Entry 7PE9 (electron microscopy, 3.70 A resolution); this record covers chains A and C of the 5 polymer chains in the assembly.

== Chain A ==
Molecule: Serine/threonine-protein kinase mTOR
Source organism: Homo sapiens
Notes: EC 2.7.11.1
Reference sequence: P42345 (MTOR_HUMAN); numbering as in UniProt; present here: 1-246, 259-2549
Amino-acid sequence (2571 residues; row label = number of the first residue in the row; note: 12 numbers in that range are skipped by the numbering (no residue carries them; nothing is unmodelled there); a row labelled like 246A-246Z holds insertion residues (246A, then the next letters in order)):
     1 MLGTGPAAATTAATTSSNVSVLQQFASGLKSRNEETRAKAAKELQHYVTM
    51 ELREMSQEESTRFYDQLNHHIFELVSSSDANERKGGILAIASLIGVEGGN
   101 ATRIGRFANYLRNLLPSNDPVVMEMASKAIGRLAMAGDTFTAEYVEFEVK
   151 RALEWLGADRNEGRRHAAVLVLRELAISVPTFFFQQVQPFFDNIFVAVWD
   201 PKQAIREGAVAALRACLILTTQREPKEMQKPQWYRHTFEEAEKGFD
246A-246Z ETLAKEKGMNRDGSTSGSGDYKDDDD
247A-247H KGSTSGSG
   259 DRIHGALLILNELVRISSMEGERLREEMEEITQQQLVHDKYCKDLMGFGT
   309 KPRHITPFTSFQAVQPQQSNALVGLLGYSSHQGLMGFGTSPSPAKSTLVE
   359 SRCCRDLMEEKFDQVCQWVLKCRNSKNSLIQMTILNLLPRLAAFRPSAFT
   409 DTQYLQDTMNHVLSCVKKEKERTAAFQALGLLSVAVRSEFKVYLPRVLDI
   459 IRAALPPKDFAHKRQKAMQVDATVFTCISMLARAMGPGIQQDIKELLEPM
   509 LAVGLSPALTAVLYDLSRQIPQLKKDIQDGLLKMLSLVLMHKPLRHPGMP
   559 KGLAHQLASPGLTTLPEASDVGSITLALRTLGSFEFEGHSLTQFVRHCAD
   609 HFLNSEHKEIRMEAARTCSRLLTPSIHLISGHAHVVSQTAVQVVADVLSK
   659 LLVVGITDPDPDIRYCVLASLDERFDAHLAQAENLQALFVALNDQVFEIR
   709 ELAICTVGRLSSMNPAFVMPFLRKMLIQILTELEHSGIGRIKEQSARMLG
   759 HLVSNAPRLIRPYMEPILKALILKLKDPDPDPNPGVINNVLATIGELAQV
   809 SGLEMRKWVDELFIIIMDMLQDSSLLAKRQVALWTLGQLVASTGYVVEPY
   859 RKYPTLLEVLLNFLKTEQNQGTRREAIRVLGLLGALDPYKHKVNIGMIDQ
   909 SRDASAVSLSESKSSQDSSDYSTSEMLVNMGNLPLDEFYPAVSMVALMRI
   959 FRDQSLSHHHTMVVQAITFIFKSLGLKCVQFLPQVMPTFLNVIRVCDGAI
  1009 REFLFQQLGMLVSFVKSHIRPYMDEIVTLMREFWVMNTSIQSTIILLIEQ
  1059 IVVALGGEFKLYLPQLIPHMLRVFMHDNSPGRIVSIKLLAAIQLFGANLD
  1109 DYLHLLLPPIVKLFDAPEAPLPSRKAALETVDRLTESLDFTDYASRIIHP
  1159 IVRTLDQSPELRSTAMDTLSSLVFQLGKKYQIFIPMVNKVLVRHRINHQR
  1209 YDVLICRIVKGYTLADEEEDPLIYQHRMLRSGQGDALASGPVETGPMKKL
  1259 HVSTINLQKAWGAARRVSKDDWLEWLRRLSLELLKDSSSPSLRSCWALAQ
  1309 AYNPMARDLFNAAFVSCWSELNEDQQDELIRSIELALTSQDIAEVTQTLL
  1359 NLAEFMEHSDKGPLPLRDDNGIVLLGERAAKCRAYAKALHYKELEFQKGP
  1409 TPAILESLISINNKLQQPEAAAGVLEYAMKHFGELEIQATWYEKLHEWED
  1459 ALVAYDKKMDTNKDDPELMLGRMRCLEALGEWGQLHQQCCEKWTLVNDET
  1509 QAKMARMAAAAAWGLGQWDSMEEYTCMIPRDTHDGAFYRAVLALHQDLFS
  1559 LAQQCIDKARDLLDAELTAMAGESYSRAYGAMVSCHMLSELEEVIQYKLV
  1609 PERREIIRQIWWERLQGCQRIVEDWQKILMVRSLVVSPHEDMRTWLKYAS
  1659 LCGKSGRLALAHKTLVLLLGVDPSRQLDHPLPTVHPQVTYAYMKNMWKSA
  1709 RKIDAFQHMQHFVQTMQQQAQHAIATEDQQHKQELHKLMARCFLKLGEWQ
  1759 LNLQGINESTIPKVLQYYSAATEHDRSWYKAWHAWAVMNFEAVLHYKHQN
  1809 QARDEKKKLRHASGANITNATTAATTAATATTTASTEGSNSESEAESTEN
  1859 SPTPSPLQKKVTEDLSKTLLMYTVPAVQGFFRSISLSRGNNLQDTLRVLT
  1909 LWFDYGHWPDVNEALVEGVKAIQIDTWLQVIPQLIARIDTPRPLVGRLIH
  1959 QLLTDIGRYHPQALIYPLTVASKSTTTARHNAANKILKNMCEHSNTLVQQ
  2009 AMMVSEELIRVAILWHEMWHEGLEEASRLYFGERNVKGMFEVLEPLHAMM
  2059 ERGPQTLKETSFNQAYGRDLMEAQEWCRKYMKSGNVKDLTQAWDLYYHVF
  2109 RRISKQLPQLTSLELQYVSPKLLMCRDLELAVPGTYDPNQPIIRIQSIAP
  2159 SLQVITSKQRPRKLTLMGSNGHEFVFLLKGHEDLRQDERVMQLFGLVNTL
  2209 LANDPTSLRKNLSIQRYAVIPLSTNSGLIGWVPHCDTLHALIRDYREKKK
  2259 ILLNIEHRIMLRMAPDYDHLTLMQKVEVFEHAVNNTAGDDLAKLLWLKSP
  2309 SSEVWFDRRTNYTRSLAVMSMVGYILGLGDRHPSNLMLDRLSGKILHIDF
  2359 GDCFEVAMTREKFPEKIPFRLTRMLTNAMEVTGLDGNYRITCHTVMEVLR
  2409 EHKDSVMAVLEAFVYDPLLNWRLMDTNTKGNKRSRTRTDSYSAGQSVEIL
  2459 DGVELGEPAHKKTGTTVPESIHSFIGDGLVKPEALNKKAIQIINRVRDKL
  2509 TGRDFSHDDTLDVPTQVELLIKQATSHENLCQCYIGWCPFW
Not modelled in the structure: 1-16, 31-36, 54-59, 75-81, 157-161, 224-232, 246A-246Z, 247A-247H, 290-303, 318-355, 381-385, 405-409, 467-477, 492-496, 550-579, 596-598, 634-643, 787-790, 904-928, 1239-1262, 1811-1872, 2434-2491
Construct notes: insertion (246M-246Z, 247A-247H)
Ligand contacts: inositol hexakisphosphate (IHP): Arg-1628, Lys-1655, Ser-1658, Lys-1662, Tyr-1698, Lys-1702, Arg-1749, Trp-1786, Lys-1788
Curated features (UniProtKB/Swiss-Prot):
  - region: Val-2162 to Arg-2168 (G-loop), Lys-2258 to Gly-2296 (Interaction with MLST8), Gly-2335 to Asn-2343 (Catalytic loop), His-2355 to Thr-2380 (Activation loop)
  - binding site (1D-myo-inositol hexakisphosphate): Lys-1662, Lys-1702, Arg-1749
  - binding site (ATP): Ser-2165, Gln-2167, Leu-2185, Lys-2187, Glu-2190, Tyr-2225, Gly-2238, Trp-2239, Val-2240, Thr-2245, Met-2345, Ile-2356
  - binding site (Mg(2+)): Asn-2343, Asp-2357
  - modified residue: Met-1 (N-acetylmethionine), Ser-567 (Phosphoserine), Thr-1162 (Phosphothreonine), Lys-1218 (N6-acetyllysine), Ser-1261 (Phosphoserine), Ser-2159 (Phosphoserine), Thr-2164 (Phosphothreonine), Thr-2173 (Phosphothreonine), Thr-2446 (Phosphothreonine), Ser-2448 (Phosphoserine), Ser-2478 (Phosphoserine), Ser-2481 (Phosphoserine)
  - cross-link: Lys-2066 (Glycyl lysine isopeptide (Lys-Gly) (interchain with G-Cter in ubiquitin))
  - natural variant: Ala-8 (A8S: In a lung large cell carcinoma sample), Met-135 (M135T: In a metastatic melanoma sample), Arg-624 (R624H: In FCORD2; uncertain significance), Asp-1376 (D1376E: Found in a patient with focal epilepsy; uncertain significance), Tyr-1450 (Y1450D: In FCORD2), Trp-1456 (W1456G: In FCORD2), Ala-1459 (A1459D: In FCORD2; A1459S: In FCORD2; uncertain significance), Leu-1460 (L1460P: In FCORD2), Cys-1483 (C1483R: In FCORD2), Trp-1490 (W1490R: In SKS), Met-1595 (M1595I: In SKS), Arg-1709 (R1709H: In FCORD2; uncertain significance), 13 further natural variant entries in UniProt
  - mutagenesis: Lys-2066 (K2066R: Complete loss ubiquitination by the SCF(FBXO22) complex), Ser-2159 (S2159A: Reduces mTORC1-associated S-2481 autophosphorylation; when associated with A-2164. Reduced activity of the mTORC1 complex; S2159D: Mimics phosphorylation ...), Thr-2164 (T2164A: Reduces mTORC1-associated S-2481 autophosphorylation; when associated with A-2159; T2164E: Stronger phosphorylation of RPS6KB1; when associated with D-2159), Thr-2173 (T2173A: Increased mTOR kinase activity), His-2340 (H2340A: Barely detectable kinase activity), Asp-2357 (D2357E: Kinase-dead mutant, loss of interaction with TM4SF5 and loss of lysosome membrane localization; when associated with I-2364), Val-2364 (V2364I: Kinase-dead mutant, loss of interaction with TM4SF5 and loss of lysosome membrane localization; when associated with E-2357)

== Chain C ==
Molecule: Target of rapamycin complex subunit LST8
Source organism: Homo sapiens
Reference sequence: Q9BVC4 (LST8_HUMAN); residue numbers follow UniProt; this construct covers 1-326
Amino-acid sequence (326 residues; each row starts with the number of its first residue):
     1 MNTSPGTVGSDPVILATAGYDHTVRFWQAHSGICTRTVQHQDSQVNALEV
    51 TPDRSMIAAAGYQHIRMYDLNSNNPNPIISYDGVNKNIASVGFHEDGRWM
   101 YTGGEDCTARIWDLRSRNLQCQRIFQVNAPINCVCLHPNQAELIVGDQSG
   151 AIHIWDLKTDHNEQLIPEPEVSITSAHIDPDASYMAAVNSTGNCYVWNLT
   201 GGIGDEVTQLIPKTKIPAHTRYALQCRFSPDSTLLATCSADQTCKIWRTS
   251 NFSLMTELSIKSGNPGESSRGWMWGCAFSGDSQYIVTASSDNLARLWCVE
   301 TGEIKREYGGHQKAVVCLAFNDSVLG
Not modelled in the structure: 1-7

== Interface between chain A and chain C ==
Pairs across the interface (20; chain A residue first):
  Arg-2270(A) with Lys-313(C), hydrogen bond (backbone-side chain)
  Met-2271(A) with Tyr-20(C)
  Pro-2273(A) with His-22(C)
  Asp-2274(A) with His-22(C), salt bridge; Ser-43(C)
  His-2277(A) with Gln-44(C), hydrogen bond (backbone-side chain); Tyr-62(C), hydrogen bond; Asn-87(C), hydrogen bond (backbone-side chain)
  Leu-2278(A) with Tyr-20(C), hydrophobic; Gln-44(C)
  Leu-2280(A) with Gln-148(C)
  Met-2281(A) with Tyr-222(C), hydrophobic; Trp-272(C)
  Gln-2282(A) with Tyr-20(C); Gln-44(C); Trp-274(C)
  Val-2284(A) with Trp-272(C), hydrophobic
  Glu-2285(A) with Trp-272(C), hydrogen bond
  Glu-2288(A) with Arg-221(C), salt bridge
  Glu-2536(A) with Tyr-222(C), hydrogen bond
Also at the interface, not in a pair above, chain A (15 interface residues in all): Ala-2272, Thr-2279
Also at the interface, not in a pair above, chain C (17 interface residues in all): Asp-42, Asn-46, Leu-224, Ser-290, Val-316

== Summary ==
The interface between chain A and chain C involves 15 residues on one side and 17 on the other; the contacts
include 6 hydrogen bonds and 2 salt bridges. Among the polar pairs are Asp-2274(A)/His-22(C),
Glu-2288(A)/Arg-221(C) and Arg-2270(A)/Lys-313(C). Chain A binds inositol hexakisphosphate.
Chain A is Serine/threonine-protein kinase mTOR and chain C is Target of rapamycin complex subunit LST8, both
from Homo sapiens; the structure, cryo-EM structure of DEPTOR bound to human mTOR complex 2, DEPt-bound subset
local refinement, was determined by electron microscopy (same publication as 7PE7, 7PE8, 7PEA, 7PEB and 7PEC).
